Entry 8PTN (electron microscopy, 3.30 A resolution); this record covers chains F and e of the 11 polymer chains in the assembly.

Chain F:
Molecule: Transcription termination factor Rho
Organism: Escherichia coli
Notes: EC 3.6.4.-
UniProt: P0AG30 (RHO_ECOLI); numbering as in UniProt (aligned over 1-419)
Chain sequence (419 residues; row label = number of the first residue in the row):
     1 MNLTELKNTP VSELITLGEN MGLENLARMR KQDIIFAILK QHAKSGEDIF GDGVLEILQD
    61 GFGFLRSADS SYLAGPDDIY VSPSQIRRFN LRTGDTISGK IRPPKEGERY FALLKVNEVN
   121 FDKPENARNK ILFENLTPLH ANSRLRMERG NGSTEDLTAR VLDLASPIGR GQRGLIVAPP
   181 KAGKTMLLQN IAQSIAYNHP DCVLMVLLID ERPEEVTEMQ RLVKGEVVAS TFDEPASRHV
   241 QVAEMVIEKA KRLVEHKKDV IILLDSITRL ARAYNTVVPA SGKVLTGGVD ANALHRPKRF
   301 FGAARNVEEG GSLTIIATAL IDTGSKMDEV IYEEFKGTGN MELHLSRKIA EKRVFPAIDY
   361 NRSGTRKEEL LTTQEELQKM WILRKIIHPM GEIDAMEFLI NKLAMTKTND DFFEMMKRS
Not modelled in the structure: 419
UniProt features mapped onto this chain:
  - region: Gly61 to Arg66 (RNA-binding 1), Asp78 to Tyr80 (RNA-binding 1), Glu108 to Tyr110 (RNA-binding 1), Val284 to Gly288 (RNA-binding 2)
  - binding site (ATP): Gly169 to Gly174, Lys181 to Met186, Arg212
  - site: Lys326 (RNA-binding 2)
  - mutagenesis: Phe62 (F62L/A: Defective for RNA-binding), Phe64 (F64L/A: Defective for RNA-binding), Lys181 (K181Q: Partial loss of ATPase, helicase and termination activity), Lys184 (K184Q: Improves ATPase and helicase activity but reduced termination activity), Cys202 (C202G/S: Does not affect the kinetics of ATP hydrolysis and inhibition by bicyclomycin), Asp265 (D265N: Loss of ATPase activity, helicase and termination activity)

Chain e:
Molecule: Protein rof
Organism: Escherichia coli
UniProt: P0AFW8 (ROF_ECOLI); numbering as in UniProt (aligned over 2-84)
Chain sequence (86 residues; each row starts with the number of its first residue; numbers below 1 keep their minus sign (Ala-1 is residue -1)):
    -1 AMGNDTYQPI NCDDYDNLEL ACQHHLMLTL ELKDGEKLQA KASDLVSRKN VEYLVVEAAG
    59 ETRELRLDKI TSFSHPEIGT VVVSES
Not modelled in the structure: -1 to 2
Differences from the reference sequence: expression tag (-1 to 1)
Reported in the primary citation:
  - mutagenesis - D14A, E17K, R46A: unchanged expression
  - mutagenesis - D14A: abolished growth
  - mutagenesis - R46A, K47A (3.2-fold): decreased growth in response to lag

Interface between chain F and chain e:
Pairs across the interface (7):
  Glu19(F) - Arg46(e)
  Gly22(F) - Arg46(e)  hydrogen bond (backbone-side chain)
  Leu23(F) - Arg46(e)  hydrogen bond (backbone-side chain)
  Glu24(F) - Val44(e)
  Glu24(F) - Ser45(e)
  Glu24(F) - Arg46(e)  salt bridge
  Asn25(F) - Asn48(e)
The authors on this interface:
  - hot spots on chain F (mutagenesis) - R88E: abolished binding to Protein rof (chain e)
  - hot spots on chain F (mutagenesis) - F89S: decreased binding to Protein rof (chain e)

Overview:
5 residues of chain F and 4 residues of chain e are in contact; the contacts include 2 hydrogen bonds and 1
salt bridge. Polar pairs include Glu24(F)-Arg46(e), Gly22(F)-Arg46(e) and Leu23(F)-Arg46(e). From the paper:
R46A and K47A of chain e reduce growth in response to lag; D14A of chain e abolishes growth; 6 substitutions
were tested in all.
Chain F is Transcription termination factor Rho and chain e is Protein rof, both from Escherichia coli; the
structure, Structure of the transcription termination factor Rho in complex with Rof, was determined by
electron microscopy together with 8PTG, 8PTM, 8PTO and 8PTP from the same study.
